6IR9 - chains T and c of the 26 polymer chains in the assembly; structure by electron microscopy, 3.80 A resolution.

[Chain T]
Molecule: 198-nt DNA strand
Sequence (198 nucleotides; row label = number of the first residue in the row; numbers below 1 keep their minus sign (DA-72 is residue -72)):
   -72 ATCAGAATCC CGGTGCCGAG GCCGCTCAAT TGGTCGTAGA CAGCTCTAGC ACCGCTTAAA
   -12 CGCACGTACG CGCTGTCCCC CGCGTTTTAA CCGCCAAGGG GATTACACCC AAGACACCAG
    48 GCACGAGACA GAAAAAAACA ACGAAAACGG CCACCACCCA AACACACCAA ACACAAGAGC
   108 TAATTGACTG ACGTAAGC
Not modelled in the structure: 56-125

[Chain c]
Protein: Histone H2A type 1-B/E
From: Homo sapiens
UniProtKB: P04908 (H2A1B_HUMAN); residues 0-129 here correspond to UniProt positions 1-130 (UniProt number = residue number + 1)
Amino-acid sequence (133 residues; numbered -3 to 129; the number before each row is that of its first residue; numbers below 1 keep their minus sign (Gly-3 is residue -3)):
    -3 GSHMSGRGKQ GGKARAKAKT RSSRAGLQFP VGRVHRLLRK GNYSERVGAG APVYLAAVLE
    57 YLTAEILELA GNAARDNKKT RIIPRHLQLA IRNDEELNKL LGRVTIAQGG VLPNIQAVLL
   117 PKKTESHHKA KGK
Not modelled in the structure: -3 to 15, 119-129
Construct notes: expression tag (-3 to -1)
UniProt features mapped onto this chain:
  - modified residue: Ser1 (N-acetylserine), Arg3 (Citrulline), Lys5 (N6-(2-hydroxyisobutyryl)lysine), Lys9 (N6-(2-hydroxyisobutyryl)lysine), Lys13 (N6-(beta-hydroxybutyryl)lysine), Lys36 (N6-(2-hydroxyisobutyryl)lysine), Lys74 (N6-(2-hydroxyisobutyryl)lysine), Lys75 (N6-(2-hydroxyisobutyryl)lysine), Lys95 (N6-(2-hydroxyisobutyryl)lysine), Gln104 (N5-methylglutamine), Lys118 (N6-(2-hydroxyisobutyryl)lysine), Lys119 (N6-crotonyllysine), Thr120 (Phosphothreonine), Lys125 (N6-crotonyllysine)
  - cross-link (Glycyl lysine isopeptide (Lys-Gly)): Lys13 (interchain with G-Cter in ubiquitin), Lys15 (interchain with G-Cter in ubiquitin), Lys119 (interchain with G-Cter in ubiquitin)

[How chain T and chain c interact]
Pairs across the interface - 8 pairs, chain T then chain c:
  DA-45(T) - Arg32(c)  hydrogen bond to the phosphate
  DA-44(T) - Gly28(c)  phosphate contact
  DA-44(T) - Arg29(c)  hydrogen bond to the phosphate
  DA-44(T) - Arg32(c)  salt bridge to the phosphate
  DT-43(T) - Thr16(c)  phosphate contact
  DT-43(T) - Arg17(c)  salt bridge to the phosphate
  DT-42(T) - Arg20(c)  salt bridge to the phosphate
  DA-35(T) - Arg42(c)  sugar contact
Interface residues without a listed pair, chain T (6 interface residues in all): DA-54
Interface residues without a listed pair, chain c (8 interface residues in all): Arg77

[Summary]
Chain T and chain c form an interface of 6 and 8 residues respectively, with 2 hydrogen bonds and 3 salt
bridges. Polar pairs include DA-45(T)-Arg32(c), DA-44(T)-Arg29(c) and DA-44(T)-Arg32(c).
Chain T is a 198-nt DNA strand and chain c is Histone H2A type 1-B/E (Homo sapiens); the structure, RNA
polymerase II elongation complex bound with Elf1 and Spt4/5, stalled at SHL(-1) of the nucleosome, was
determined by electron microscopy together with 6J4W, 6J4X, 6J4Y, 6J4Z, 6J50 and 6J51 from the same study.
